Entry 4WFK (X-ray diffraction, 2.35 A resolution); this record covers chain A.

== Chain A ==
Molecule: Cutinase
From: Saccharomonospora viridis
UniProtKB: W0TJ64 (W0TJ64_9PSEU); residue numbers follow UniProt; this construct covers 47-304
Amino-acid sequence (273 residues; numbered 35 to 307; the number before each row is that of its first residue):
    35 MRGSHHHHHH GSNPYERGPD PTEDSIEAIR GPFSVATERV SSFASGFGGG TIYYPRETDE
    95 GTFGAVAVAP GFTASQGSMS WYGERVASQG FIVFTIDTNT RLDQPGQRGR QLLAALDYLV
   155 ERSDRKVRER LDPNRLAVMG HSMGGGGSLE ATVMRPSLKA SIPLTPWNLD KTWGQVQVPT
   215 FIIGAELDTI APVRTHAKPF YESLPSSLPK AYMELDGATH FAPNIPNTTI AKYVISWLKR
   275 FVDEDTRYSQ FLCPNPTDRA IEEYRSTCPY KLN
Unresolved in the structure: 35-46, 305-307
Differences from the reference sequence: expression tag (35-46, 305-307); engineered mutation P226 (Ser in W0TJ64)
Cystine bridges: C287-C302
Bound ions: Ca2+: S76, A78, F81

== In short ==
S76, A78 and F81 coordinate Ca2+.
Chain A is Cutinase (Saccharomonospora viridis); the structure, Crystal structure of PET-degrading cutinase
Cut190 S226P mutant in Ca(2+)-bound state at 2.35 angstrom resolution, was determined by X-ray diffraction,
deposited together with 4WFI and 4WFJ.
